Entry 1S8N (X-ray diffraction, 1.48 A resolution); this record covers chain A.

== Chain A ==
Name: putative antiterminator
Organism: Mycobacterium tuberculosis
UniProtKB: O06143 (O06143_MYCTU); numbering as in UniProt (aligned over 1-205)
Sequence (205 residues; row label = number of the first residue in the row):
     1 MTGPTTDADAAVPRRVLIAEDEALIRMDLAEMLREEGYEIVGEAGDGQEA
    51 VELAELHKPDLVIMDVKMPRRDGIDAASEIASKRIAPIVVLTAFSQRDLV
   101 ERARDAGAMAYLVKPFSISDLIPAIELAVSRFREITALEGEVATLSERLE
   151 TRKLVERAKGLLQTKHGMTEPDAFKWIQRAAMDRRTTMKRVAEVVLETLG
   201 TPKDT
Disordered / not traced: 1-10, 201-205
Reported in the primary citation:
  - contacts within the chain: E20-D65, A158-A192, K159-E170, K159-A173, E170-A173, A181-V191, A181-R185, A181-T186
  - interface residues: R70

== Summary ==
The paper reports the interface residue R70; contacts within the chain involving E20, D65 and A158 among
others.
Chain A is putative antiterminator (Mycobacterium tuberculosis); the structure, Crystal structure of Rv1626
from Mycobacterium tuberculosis, was determined by X-ray diffraction, deposited together with 1SD5.
